5IPC - chains A and B; structure by X-ray diffraction, 1.30 A resolution.

# Chain A (and B)
Molecule: Histidine triad nucleotide-binding protein 1
From: Homo sapiens
Notes: EC 3.-.-.-; chain B of this document is another copy of the same molecule, construct and numbering; everything in this record applies to it too
UniProtKB: P49773 (HINT1_HUMAN); residues 1-126 here = UniProt positions 1-126
Amino-acid sequence (129 residues; each row starts with the number of its first residue; numbers below 1 keep their minus sign (Ser-2 is residue -2)):
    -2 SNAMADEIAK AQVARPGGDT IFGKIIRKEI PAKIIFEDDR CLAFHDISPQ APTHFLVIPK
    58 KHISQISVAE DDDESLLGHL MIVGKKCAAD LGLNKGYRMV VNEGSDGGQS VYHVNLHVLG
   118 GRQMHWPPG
Not modelled in the structure: -2 to 11 (chain B: -2 to 14)
Sequence notes: expression tag (-2 to 0); engineered mutation Asn112 (His in P49773)
Residues lining bound ligands: TrpGMPS (6CE; 5'-S-[(S)-hydroxy{[2-(1H-indol-3-yl)ethyl]amino}phosphoryl]-5'-thioguanosine): Ile18, Phe19, Ile22, Phe41, His42, Asp43, Ile44, Ser45, His51, Leu53, Asn99, Gly105, Gln106, Ser107, Val108, Asn112, His114
UniProt features mapped onto this chain:
  - motif: His110, Val111, Leu113, His114 (Histidine triad motif)
  - binding site (AMP): Asp43, Ile44, Asn99, Gly105 to Ser107
  - modified residue: Ala2 (N-acetylalanine), Lys21 (N6-acetyllysine), Lys30 (N6-acetyllysine), Ser45 (Phosphoserine), Ser72 (Phosphoserine)
  - natural variant: Arg37 (R37P: In NMAN), His51 (H51R: In NMAN), Cys84 (C84R: In NMAN), Gly89 (G89V: In NMAN), Gly93 (G93D: In NMAN), Asn112 (H112N: In NMAN; this construct carries the variant)
  - mutagenesis: Phe33 (F33S: Loss of SUMO-specific isopeptidase activity), Glu34 (E34K: Reduced SUMO-specific isopeptidase activity), Cys38 (C38R: No effect on SUMO-specific isopeptidase activity), Asp43 (D43N: Approximately 50-fold increased affinity for tryptamine adenosine phosphoramidate), Ile44 (I44F: Approximately 10-fold increased affinity for tryptamine adenosine phosphoramidate; I44W: Approximately 30-fold increased affinity for tryptamine adenosine phosphoramidate), His51 (H51A: No effect on affinity for 3-indolepropionic acyl-adenylate but a 13.8-fold increased affinity for tryptamine adenosine phosphoramidate monoester), Lys57 (K57N: Loss of SUMO-specific isopeptidase activity), Val97 (V97D: Loss of dimerization. Strongly reduced adenosine 5'-monophosphoramidase activity ...), Gly105 (G105A: Reduces adenosine 5'-monophosphoramidase activity), Ser107 (S107A: Reduces adenosine 5'-monophosphoramidase activity), His110 (H110A: No significant effect on affinity for 3-indolepropionic acyl-adenylate and tryptamine adenosine phosphoramidate monoester), His114 (H114A: Nearly abolishes adenosine 5'-monophosphoramidase activity ...), 1 further mutagenesis entry in UniProt

# Interface between chain A and chain B
Pairs across the interface (97):
  Arg37(A) with Glu71(B), salt bridge
  Gln47(A) with Trp123(B); Pro124(B)
  Ile63(A) with Met78(B), hydrophobic; Lys82(B); Tyr94(B)
  Ser64(A) with Lys82(B), hydrogen bond (backbone-side chain); Tyr94(B)
  Ala66(A) with Ile79(B), hydrophobic; Lys82(B), hydrogen bond (backbone-side chain)
  Glu67(A) with Ile79(B)
  Asp68(A) with Lys83(B), salt bridge
  Glu71(A) with Glu71(B); Ser72(B); Gly75(B); His76(B), salt bridge; Ile79(B)
  Ser72(A) with Ser72(B)
  Leu74(A) with Ile79(B), hydrophobic
  Gly75(A) with Glu71(B); Gly75(B)
  His76(A) with Glu71(B), salt bridge
  Met78(A) with Leu74(B); Met78(B), hydrophobic
  Ile79(A) with Ala66(B), hydrophobic; Glu67(B); Glu71(B); Leu74(B), hydrophobic
  Lys82(A) with Ile63(B); Ser64(B), hydrogen bond (side chain-backbone); Ala66(B), hydrogen bond (side chain-backbone)
  Lys83(A) with Asp68(B), salt bridge
  Lys92(A) with Ser102(B), hydrogen bond (backbone-side chain); Asp103(B), hydrogen bond (backbone-backbone)
  Gly93(A) with Glu100(B); Asp103(B)
  Tyr94(A) with Ile63(B); Ser64(B); Asn99(B); Glu100(B), hydrogen bond (backbone-backbone); Gly104(B)
  Arg95(A) with Val97(B); Val98(B); Asn99(B), hydrogen bond; Gly104(B), hydrogen bond (side chain-backbone); Pro125(B), hydrogen bond (side chain-backbone); Gly126(B)
  Met96(A) with Met96(B); Val97(B); Val98(B), hydrogen bond (backbone-backbone)
  Val97(A) with Arg95(B); Met96(B); Pro125(B), hydrophobic
  Val98(A) with Arg95(B); Met96(B), hydrogen bond (backbone-backbone)
  Asn99(A) with Tyr94(B); Arg95(B), hydrogen bond; Trp123(B)
  Glu100(A) with Gly93(B); Tyr94(B), hydrogen bond (backbone-backbone)
  Gly101(A) with Lys92(B)
  Ser102(A) with Lys92(B), hydrogen bond (backbone-backbone); Gln120(B), hydrogen bond (backbone-side chain)
  Asp103(A) with Lys92(B), salt bridge; Gly93(B); Arg119(B); Gln120(B), hydrogen bond (backbone-side chain); Met121(B), hydrogen bond (backbone-backbone)
  Gly104(A) with Tyr94(B); Arg95(B), hydrogen bond (backbone-side chain)
  His114(A) with Trp123(B)
  Arg119(A) with Asp103(B); Gly126(B), hydrogen bond (side chain-backbone)
  Gln120(A) with Ser102(B), hydrogen bond (side chain-backbone); Asp103(B), hydrogen bond (side chain-backbone)
  Met121(A) with Asp103(B), hydrogen bond (backbone-backbone); Pro125(B); Gly126(B)
  His122(A) with Gly126(B), hydrogen bond (backbone-backbone)
  Trp123(A) with Gln47(B); Asn99(B); His114(B)
  Pro124(A) with Gln47(B); Gly126(B)
  Pro125(A) with Arg95(B), hydrogen bond (backbone-side chain); Val97(B), hydrophobic; Leu116(B), hydrophobic; Met121(B); Pro125(B); Gly126(B)
  Gly126(A) with Arg95(B); Arg119(B), hydrogen bond (backbone-side chain); Met121(B); His122(B), hydrogen bond (backbone-backbone); Pro124(B); Pro125(B); Gly126(B)
Other interface residues (no listed pair), chain A (43 interface residues in all): His51, Val65, Gly105, Leu116, Gly118
Other interface residues (no listed pair), chain B (41 interface residues in all): His51, Gly101, Gly105, Gly118

# Summary
The interface between chain A and chain B involves 43 residues on one side and 41 on the other; the contacts
include 27 hydrogen bonds and 6 salt bridges. Polar contacts include Arg37(A)-Glu71(B), Asp68(A)-Lys83(B) and
Glu71(A)-His76(B). Ligands of chain A: TrpGMPS.
Chain A and chain B are both Histidine triad nucleotide-binding protein 1 (Homo sapiens); the structure, Human
Histidine Triad Nucleotide Binding Protein 1 (hHint1) H112N mutant nucleoside thiophosphoramidate substrate
complex, was determined by X-ray diffraction together with 5IPB, 5IPD and 5IPE from the same study.
